3EUK - chains C and E of the 3 polymer chains in the assembly; structure by X-ray diffraction, 4.00 A resolution.

Chain C:
Molecule: Chromosome partition protein mukB, Linker
From: Haemophilus ducreyi (strain 35000HP / ATCC 700724)
Notes: fragment: Head domain
UniProtKB: Q7VL96 (MUKB_HAEDU); numbering as in UniProt; present here: 33-271, 1263-1496
Chain sequence (483 residues; each row starts with the number of its first residue; note: 984 numbers in that range are skipped by the numbering (no residue carries them; nothing is unmodelled there)):
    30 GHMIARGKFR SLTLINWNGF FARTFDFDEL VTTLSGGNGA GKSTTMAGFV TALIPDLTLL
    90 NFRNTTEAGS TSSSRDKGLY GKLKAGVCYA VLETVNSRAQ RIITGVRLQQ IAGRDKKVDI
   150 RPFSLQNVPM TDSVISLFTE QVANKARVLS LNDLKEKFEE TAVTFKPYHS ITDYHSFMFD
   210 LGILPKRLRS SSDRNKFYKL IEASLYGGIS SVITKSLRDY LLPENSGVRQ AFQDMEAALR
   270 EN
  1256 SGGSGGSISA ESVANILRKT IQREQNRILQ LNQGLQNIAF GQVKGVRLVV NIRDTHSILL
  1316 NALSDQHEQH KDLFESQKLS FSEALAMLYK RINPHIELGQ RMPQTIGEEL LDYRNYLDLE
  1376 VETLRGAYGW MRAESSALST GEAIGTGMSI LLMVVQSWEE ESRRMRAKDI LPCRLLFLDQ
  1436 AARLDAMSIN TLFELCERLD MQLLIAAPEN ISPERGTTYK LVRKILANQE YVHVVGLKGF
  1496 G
Not modelled in the structure: 30-32, 103-104, 271, 1256-1263, 1328-1334, 1352-1358
Differences from the reference sequence: expression tag (30-32); engineered mutation Gln-1435 (Glu in Q7VL96)
Ligand contacts:
  - ATP-gamma-S (AGS; phosphothiophosphoric acid-adenylate ester), molecule 1: Asn-47, Gly-66, Asn-67, Gly-68, Ala-69, Gly-70, Lys-71, Ser-72, Thr-73, Lys-106, Gly-107, Gly-110, Lys-111, Gln-1435, Pro-1463, Arg-1478, Glu-1485
  - ATP-gamma-S (AGS), molecule 2: Gln-1297, Arg-1380, Ser-1391, Ala-1392, Leu-1393, Ser-1394, Thr-1395, Gly-1396, Glu-1397
  - Mg2+ (MG): Ser-72, Asp-1434, Gln-1435
Swiss-Prot annotation at these positions:
  - binding site (ATP): Gly-65 to Ser-72
What the authors report for this chain:
  - mutagenesis - K146E, R216E/R218E: abolished binding to DNA
  - mutagenesis - E1435Q: decreased catalytic activity on ATP (citing earlier work)

Chain E:
Molecule: Chromosome partition protein mukF
From: Haemophilus ducreyi
UniProtKB: Q7VL94 (MUKF_HAEDU); numbering as in UniProt (aligned over 292-443)
Chain sequence (152 residues; each row starts with the number of its first residue):
   292 MDKNRVFGQR LRQSIQNYFS SPWLLYTAKA EALLDLRDDE AMLNEMEAVG ELPMALEYES
   352 LTDVQTQIVT AIQAELAHFR NTAQPINLGA VLQEQLARYP QSRHFDVARI IVDQAVKLGM
   412 ASQDHQAVYP VWQPIDDFSA AVQAHLIDQY DK
Not modelled in the structure: 292-342

Chain C / chain E interface:
Contacting residue pairs - 54 pairs, chain C then chain E:
  Ala-51(C) / Ala-418(E)  hydrophobic
  Arg-52(C) / Asp-415(E)  salt bridge
  Arg-52(C) / Pro-421(E)
  Thr-53(C) / Tyr-420(E)
  Asp-55(C) / Tyr-420(E)  hydrogen bond
  Asp-55(C) / Trp-423(E)
  Asp-55(C) / Gln-434(E)  hydrogen bond
  Ser-162(C) / Tyr-420(E)
  Ile-164(C) / Tyr-420(E)  hydrophobic
  Thr-168(C) / Ala-418(E)
  Gln-170(C) / Gln-417(E)  hydrogen bond
  Asn-173(C) / Gln-417(E)  hydrogen bond (backbone-side chain)
  Asn-1465(C) / Arg-400(E)
  Ile-1466(C) / Arg-400(E)
  Ser-1467(C) / Arg-400(E)  hydrogen bond (backbone-side chain)
  Pro-1468(C) / Phe-396(E)
  Pro-1468(C) / Arg-400(E)
  Glu-1469(C) / Phe-396(E)
  Thr-1473(C) / Phe-396(E)
  Tyr-1474(C) / Gln-434(E)  hydrogen bond
  Lys-1475(C) / Asp-404(E)  salt bridge
  Val-1477(C) / Val-407(E)  hydrophobic
  Lys-1479(C) / Val-407(E)  hydrogen bond (side chain-backbone)
  Lys-1479(C) / Gly-410(E)  hydrogen bond (side chain-backbone)
  Lys-1479(C) / Met-411(E)
  Leu-1481(C) / Met-411(E)  hydrophobic
  Leu-1481(C) / His-416(E)
  Tyr-1486(C) / Met-411(E)  hydrophobic
  Tyr-1486(C) / Ala-412(E)
  Tyr-1486(C) / Asp-415(E)
  Tyr-1486(C) / His-416(E)  hydrogen bond
  His-1488(C) / Val-407(E)
  His-1488(C) / Met-411(E)
  His-1488(C) / Ala-412(E)
  His-1488(C) / Asp-415(E)
  Val-1490(C) / Val-403(E)  hydrophobic
  Val-1490(C) / Val-407(E)  hydrophobic
  Val-1490(C) / Gln-434(E)
  Gly-1491(C) / Trp-423(E)
  Gly-1491(C) / Ala-432(E)
  Gly-1491(C) / Val-433(E)
  Gly-1491(C) / Gln-434(E)  hydrogen bond (backbone-backbone)
  Leu-1492(C) / Trp-423(E)
  Leu-1492(C) / Ala-432(E)
  Leu-1492(C) / Val-433(E)  hydrophobic
  Lys-1493(C) / Trp-423(E)
  Lys-1493(C) / Ala-431(E)
  Lys-1493(C) / Ala-432(E)  hydrogen bond (backbone-backbone)
  Gly-1494(C) / Ser-430(E)
  Gly-1494(C) / Ala-431(E)  hydrogen bond (backbone-backbone)
  Phe-1495(C) / His-395(E)
  Phe-1495(C) / Phe-396(E)  hydrophobic
  Phe-1495(C) / Ala-399(E)  hydrophobic
  Phe-1495(C) / Ala-431(E)  hydrophobic
Other interface residues (no listed pair), chain C (32 interface residues in all): Phe-50, Lys-174, Ala-175, Val-1489
Other interface residues (no listed pair), chain E (24 interface residues in all): Leu-379, Ala-435

Overview:
The interface between chain C and chain E involves 32 residues on one side and 24 on the other; the contacts
include 12 hydrogen bonds and 2 salt bridges. Polar pairs include Arg-52(C)/Asp-415(E), Lys-1475(C)/Asp-404(E)
and Asp-55(C)/Tyr-420(E). The paper reports that K146E and R216E/R218E of chain C abolish binding to DNA;
E1435Q of chain C reduces catalytic activity on ATP.
Chain C is Chromosome partition protein mukB, Linker (Haemophilus ducreyi (strain 35000HP / ATCC 700724)) and
chain E is Chromosome partition protein mukF (Haemophilus ducreyi); the structure, Crystal structure of
MukE-MukF(residues 292-443)-MukB(head domain)-ATPgammaS complex, asymmetric dimer, was determined by X-ray
diffraction together with 3EUH and 3EUJ from the same study.
